PDB entry 6NMI | electron microscopy, 3.70 A resolution | chains B and C of the 8 polymer chains in the assembly

Chain B:
Molecule: General transcription and DNA repair factor IIH helicase subunit XPD
Source organism: Homo sapiens
Sequence (760 residues; row label = number of the first residue in the row; X marks 27 residues of unknown identity (built as UNK)):
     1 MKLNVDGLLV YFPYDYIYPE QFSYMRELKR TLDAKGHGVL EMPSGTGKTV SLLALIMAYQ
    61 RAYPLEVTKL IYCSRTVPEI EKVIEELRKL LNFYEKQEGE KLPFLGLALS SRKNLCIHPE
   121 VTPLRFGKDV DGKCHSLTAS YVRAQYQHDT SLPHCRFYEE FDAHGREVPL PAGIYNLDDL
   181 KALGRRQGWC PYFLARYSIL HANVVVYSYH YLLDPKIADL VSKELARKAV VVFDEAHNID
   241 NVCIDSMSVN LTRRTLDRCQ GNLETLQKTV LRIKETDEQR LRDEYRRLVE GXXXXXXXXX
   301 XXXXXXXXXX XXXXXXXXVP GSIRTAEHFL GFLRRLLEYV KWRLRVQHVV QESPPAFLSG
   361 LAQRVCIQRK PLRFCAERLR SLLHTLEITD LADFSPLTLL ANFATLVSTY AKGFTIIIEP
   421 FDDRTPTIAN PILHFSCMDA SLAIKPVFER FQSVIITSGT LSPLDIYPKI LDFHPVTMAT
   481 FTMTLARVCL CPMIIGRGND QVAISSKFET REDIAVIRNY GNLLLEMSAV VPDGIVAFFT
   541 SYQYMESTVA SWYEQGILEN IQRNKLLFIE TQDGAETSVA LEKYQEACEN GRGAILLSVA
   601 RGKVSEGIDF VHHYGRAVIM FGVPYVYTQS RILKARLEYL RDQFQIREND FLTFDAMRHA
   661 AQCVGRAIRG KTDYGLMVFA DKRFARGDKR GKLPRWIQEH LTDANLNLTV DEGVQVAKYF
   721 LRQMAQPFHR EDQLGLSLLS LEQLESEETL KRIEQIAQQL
Metal / ion sites: 4Fe-4S cluster Fe: Cys116, Cys134, Cys155, Cys190
Small-molecule neighbours: 4Fe-4S cluster (SF4): Arg112, Cys116, Ile117, His118, Val121, Cys134, Thr138, Cys155, Phe157, Tyr158, Cys190, Tyr192, Phe193
From the paper describing this entry:
  - disease-associated variants - Y18H, R112H (citing earlier work)
  - binding site for 4Fe-4S cluster: Tyr158, Tyr192, Phe193 (citing earlier work)
  - disease-associated variants - R722W: decreased binding to General transcription factor IIH subunit 2, p44 (proposed by the authors, not directly observed)
  - disease-associated variants - R616P, D673G, G675R (proposed by the authors, not directly observed)
  - contacts within the chain: Asp240-Arg658 (salt bridge)
  - disease-associated variants - R658C: decreased stability (citing earlier work)

Chain C:
Molecule: General transcription factor IIH subunit 1, p62
Source organism: Homo sapiens
Sequence (548 residues; each row starts with the number of its first residue; X marks 169 residues of unknown identity (built as UNK)):
     1 MATSSEEVLL IVKKVRQKKQ DGALYLMAER IAWAPEGKDR FTISHMYADI KCQKISPEGK
    61 AKIQLQLVLH AGDTTNFHFS NESTAVKERD AVKDLLQQLL PKFKRKANKE LEEKNRMLQE
   121 DPVLFQLYKD LVVSQVISAE EFWANRLXXX XXXXXXXXXX XXXXXXXXXX XXXVRPQTDG
   181 CNXXXXXXXS DIIESIFRTY PAVKMKYAEN VPHNMTEKEF WTRFFQSHYF HRXXXXXXXX
   241 XXXXXXXXXX XXXXXXXXXX XXXXXXXXXX XXXXXXXXXX XXXXXXXXXX XXXXXXENSN
   301 AAIIKRFNHH SAMVLAAGLR KQEAQNEQTS EPSNMDGNSG DADCFQPAVK RAKLQESIEY
   361 EDLGXXXXXX XIALNLKKSD RYYHGPTPIX XXXXXTSQDI INSFQSIRQE MEAYTPKLTQ
   421 VLSSSAASST ITALSPGGAL MQXXXXXXXX XXVPNDIQSE LKHLYVAVGE LLRHFWSCFX
   481 XXXXXXXXXX XXXXXXXXXX XXXXXXXXXX XXXXXXXXXX LVSHIEEMLQ TAYNKLHTWX
   541 XXXXXXXT
Unresolved in the structure: 1-106, 174-182, 322-345, 548

How chain B and chain C interact:
Residue-residue contacts (59; chain B residue first):
  Tyr14(B) with Leu363(C)
  Asp15(B) with Leu363(C)
  Tyr16(B) with Leu363(C)
  Ile17(B) with Leu363(C)
  Tyr18(B) with Asp362(C), hydrogen bond; Leu363(C), hydrophobic
  Thr46(B) with Tyr360(C)
  Gly47(B) with Tyr360(C)
  Glu81(B) with Leu354(C)
  Lys82(B) with Leu354(C); Ser357(C); Ile358(C)
  Glu85(B) with Leu354(C); Gln355(C), hydrogen bond; Ile358(C)
  Glu86(B) with Ile358(C)
  Arg88(B) with Arg351(C)
  Lys89(B) with Gln355(C); Ile358(C); Glu359(C)
  Asn176(B) with Leu354(C)
  Asp178(B) with Lys350(C), salt bridge
  Asp179(B) with Arg351(C), salt bridge
  Tyr542(B) with Ile304(C)
  Glu546(B) with Glu297(C); Asn300(C); Ala301(C), hydrogen bond (side chain-backbone); Ile304(C)
  Ala550(B) with Asn300(C)
  Tyr553(B) with Phe230(C), hydrogen bond (side chain-backbone); His231(C), hydrogen bond (side chain-backbone); Arg232(C); Phe307(C), hydrophobic
  Leu558(B) with Phe307(C), hydrophobic
  Glu559(B) with Phe307(C)
  Gln562(B) with Phe307(C); His310(C); Ser311(C)
  Leu567(B) with Ser311(C), hydrogen bond (backbone-side chain)
  Phe568(B) with Asn308(C); Ser311(C)
  Ile569(B) with Ile304(C), hydrophobic; Phe307(C), hydrophobic; Asn308(C), hydrogen bond (backbone-side chain)
  Glu570(B) with Ile304(C)
  Thr571(B) with Ile304(C); Lys305(C)
  Asp573(B) with Lys305(C), salt bridge
  Glu576(B) with Lys305(C), salt bridge
  Lys583(B) with Leu315(C)
  Glu586(B) with Leu315(C)
  Ala587(B) with Leu315(C)
  Arg669(B) with Ser357(C); Tyr360(C)
  Lys671(B) with Asp362(C)
  Thr672(B) with Asp362(C), hydrogen bond
  Arg730(B) with Gly364(C), hydrogen bond (side chain-backbone)
  Gln733(B) with Asp362(C), hydrogen bond
  Leu738(B) with Leu363(C), hydrophobic
Other interface residues (no listed pair), chain B (78 interface residues in all): Phe12, Thr76, Val77, Pro78, Ser110, Ser111, Lys113, Arg125, Lys128, Ser208, Lys216, Ile244, Asp245, Ser248, Val249, Asn250, Leu399, Asp422, Arg424, Ile428, Asn430, His434, Arg563, Leu566, Gln572, Gly574, Ala575, Thr577, Ser578, Val579, Ala580, Leu581, Glu582, Gln585, Asn590, Arg592, Lys603, Ile608, His729
Other interface residues (no listed pair), chain C (29 interface residues in all): Ile303, Ala312, Val314, Leu319, Glu361
From the paper, about this interface:
  - interface residues, chain C: UNK_266(C), UNK_295(C), Gln346(C), Lys350(C)

In short:
The interface between chain B and chain C involves 78 residues on one side and 29 on the other, with 10
hydrogen bonds and 4 salt bridges. Polar contacts include Asp178(B)-Lys350(C), Asp179(B)-Arg351(C) and
Asp573(B)-Lys305(C). From the paper: a binding site for 4Fe-4S cluster at Tyr158(B), Tyr192(B) and Phe193(B);
R722W of chain B reduces binding to General transcription factor IIH subunit 2, p44.
Chain B is General transcription and DNA repair factor IIH helicase subunit XPD and chain C is General
transcription factor IIH subunit 1, p62, both from Homo sapiens; the structure, Cryo-EM structure of the human
TFIIH core complex, was determined by electron microscopy.
